Entry 2QA8 (X-ray diffraction, 1.85 A resolution); this record covers chains B and D of the 4 polymer chains in the assembly.

== Chain B ==
Molecule: Estrogen receptor
From: Homo sapiens
Notes: fragment: Steroid-binding region, residues 298-554
UniProtKB: P03372 (ESR1_HUMAN); residue numbers follow UniProt; this construct covers 298-554
Amino-acid sequence (258 residues; each row starts with the number of its first residue):
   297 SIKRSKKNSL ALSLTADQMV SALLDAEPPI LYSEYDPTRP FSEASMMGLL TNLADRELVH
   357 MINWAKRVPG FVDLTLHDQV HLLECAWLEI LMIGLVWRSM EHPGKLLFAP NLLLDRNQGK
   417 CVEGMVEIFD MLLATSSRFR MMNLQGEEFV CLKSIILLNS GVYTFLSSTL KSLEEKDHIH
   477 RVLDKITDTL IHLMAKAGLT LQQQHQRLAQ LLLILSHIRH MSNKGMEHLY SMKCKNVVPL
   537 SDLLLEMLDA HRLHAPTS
Disordered / not traced: 297-304, 460-469, 550-554
Differences from the reference sequence: cloning artifact (297); modified residue (381); engineered mutation Ser537 (Tyr in P03372)
Modified residues: Cys381 (s,s-(2-hydroxyethyl)thiocysteine; CME)
Ligand contacts: genistein (GEN): Met343, Leu346, Thr347, Leu349, Ala350, Glu353, Leu384, Leu387, Met388, Leu391, Arg394, Phe404, Met421, Ile424, Gly521, His524, Leu525, Met528

== Chain D ==
Molecule: nuclear receptor coactivator 2
UniProtKB: Q8BN74 (Q8BN74_MOUSE); numbering as in UniProt (aligned over 686-698)
Amino-acid sequence (13 residues; numbered 686 to 698; the number before each row is that of its first residue):
   686 KHKILHRLLQ DSS
Disordered / not traced: 686-687, 697-698

== Chain B / chain D interface ==
Residue-residue contacts (18):
  Ile358(B) with Leu690(D), hydrophobic; Leu693(D), hydrophobic; Leu694(D), hydrophobic
  Lys362(B) with Leu694(D)
  Leu372(B) with His691(D); Leu694(D), hydrophobic; Gln695(D)
  Val376(B) with Leu690(D); His691(D)
  Leu379(B) with Leu690(D), hydrophobic; Leu694(D), hydrophobic
  Glu380(B) with Lys688(D), salt bridge; Leu690(D)
  Asp538(B) with Ile689(D)
  Leu539(B) with Ile689(D)
  Glu542(B) with Lys688(D); Ile689(D), hydrogen bond (side chain-backbone)
  Met543(B) with Leu690(D), hydrophobic
Interface residues without a listed pair, chain B (12 interface residues in all): Phe367, Gln375

== In short ==
12 residues of chain B face 7 of chain D across their interface; the contacts include 1 hydrogen bond and 1
salt bridge. Among the polar pairs are Glu380(B)-Lys688(D) and Glu542(B)-Ile689(D). Ligands of chain B:
genistein.
Chain B is Estrogen receptor (Homo sapiens) and chain D is nuclear receptor coactivator 2; the structure,
Crystal Structure of the Estrogen Receptor Alpha Ligand Binding Domain Mutant 537S Complexed with Genistein,
was determined by X-ray diffraction, deposited together with 2B23, 2QA6, 2QAB, 2QGT, 2QGW, 2QH6 and 3 further
entries.
